6RNS - chains A and B; structure by X-ray diffraction, 2.69 A resolution.

# Chain A
Name: Gem-associated protein 5
From: Homo sapiens
UniProt: Q8TEQ6 (GEMI5_HUMAN); residues 845-1096 here = UniProt positions 845-1096
Sequence (252 residues; numbered 845 to 1096; the number before each row is that of its first residue):
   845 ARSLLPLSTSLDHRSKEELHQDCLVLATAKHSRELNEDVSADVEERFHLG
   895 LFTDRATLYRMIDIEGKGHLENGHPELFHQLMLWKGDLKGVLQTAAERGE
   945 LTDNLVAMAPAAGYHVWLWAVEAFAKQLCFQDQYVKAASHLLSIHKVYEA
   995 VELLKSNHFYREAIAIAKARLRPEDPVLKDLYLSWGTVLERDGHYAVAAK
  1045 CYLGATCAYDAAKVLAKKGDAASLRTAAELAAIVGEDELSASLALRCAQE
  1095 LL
Not modelled in the structure: 879-886, 1096
Swiss-Prot annotation at these positions:
  - modified residue: Ser-847 (Phosphoserine)
  - natural variant: His-913 (H913R: In NEDCAM), His-923 (H923P: In NEDCAM; uncertain significance), Leu-925 (L925F: In NEDCAM; uncertain significance), Tyr-958 (Y958H: In NEDCAM; uncertain significance), Ile-988 (I988F: In NEDCAM), Ser-1000 (S1000P: In NEDCAM; uncertain significance), Ala-1007 (A1007T: In NEDCAM; uncertain significance), Asp-1019 (D1019E: In NEDCAM; uncertain significance), Leu-1068 (L1068P: In NEDCAM)
What the authors report for this chain:
  - mutagenesis - A951E: decreased binding to Gem-associated protein 5 (chain A)
  - mutagenesis - A951E (10-fold): decreased binding to Gemin5
  - mutagenesis - A951E: decreased stability

# Chain B
Name: Gem-associated protein 5
From: Homo sapiens
UniProt: Q8TEQ6 (GEMI5_HUMAN); residue numbers follow UniProt; this construct covers 845-876, 887-1096
Sequence (252 residues; row label = number of the first residue in the row; note: 8 numbers in that range are skipped by the numbering (no residue carries them; nothing is unmodelled there); a row labelled like 885A-885D holds insertion residues (885A, then the next letters in order)):
   845 ARSLLPLSTSLDHRSKEELHQDCLVLATAKHS
   885 R
885A-885D ELNE
   886 D
886A-886D VSAD
   887 VEERFHLGLFTDRATLYRMIDIEGKGHLENGHPELFHQLMLWKGDLKGVL
   937 QTAAERGELTDNLVAMAPAAGYHVWLWAVEAFAKQLCFQDQYVKAASHLL
   987 SIHKVYEAVELLKSNHFYREAIAIAKARLRPEDPVLKDLYLSWGTVLERD
  1037 GHYAVAAKCYLGATCAYDAAKVLAKKGDAASLRTAAELAAIVGEDELSAS
  1087 LALRCAQELL
Not modelled in the structure: 885A-885D, 886A-886D
Swiss-Prot annotation at these positions:
  - modified residue: Ser-847 (Phosphoserine)
  - natural variant: His-913 (H913R: In NEDCAM), His-923 (H923P: In NEDCAM; uncertain significance), Leu-925 (L925F: In NEDCAM; uncertain significance), Tyr-958 (Y958H: In NEDCAM; uncertain significance), Ile-988 (I988F: In NEDCAM), Ser-1000 (S1000P: In NEDCAM; uncertain significance), Ala-1007 (A1007T: In NEDCAM; uncertain significance), Asp-1019 (D1019E: In NEDCAM; uncertain significance), Leu-1068 (L1068P: In NEDCAM)
What the authors report for this chain:
  - mutagenesis - A951E: decreased binding to another copy of this molecule
  - mutagenesis - A951E (10-fold): decreased binding to Gemin5
  - mutagenesis - A951E: decreased stability

# Chain A / chain B interface
Residue-residue contacts (146):
  Leu-848(A) with Val-979(B), hydrophobic
  Leu-849(A) with Arg-1005(B)
  Thr-853(A) with Arg-1005(B), hydrogen bond
  Asp-856(A) with Arg-1005(B), salt bridge; Lys-1044(B), salt bridge
  His-857(A) with Arg-1005(B)
  Lys-860(A) with Lys-1062(B)
  Leu-863(A) with Ala-1040(B), hydrophobic; Val-1041(B), hydrophobic
  His-864(A) with Leu-1059(B); Ala-1066(B); Ser-1067(B); Thr-1070(B)
  Asp-866(A) with Lys-1044(B), salt bridge
  Cys-867(A) with Ala-1040(B); Ala-1043(B), hydrophobic; Lys-1044(B); Leu-1047(B)
  Leu-868(A) with Thr-1070(B); Glu-1073(B)
  Leu-870(A) with Lys-1044(B); Leu-1047(B), hydrophobic
  Ala-871(A) with Ile-1077(B)
  Thr-872(A) with Ile-1077(B)
  Lys-874(A) with Leu-1047(B)
  His-875(A) with Val-1078(B), hydrogen bond (side chain-backbone)
  Gly-894(A) with Lys-1012(B)
  Leu-895(A) with Arg-1005(B); Ile-1008(B), hydrophobic; Ala-1009(B); Lys-1012(B); Tyr-1026(B), hydrogen bond (backbone-side chain)
  Phe-896(A) with Tyr-1026(B); Trp-1029(B), hydrophobic; Lys-1044(B); Cys-1045(B); Gly-1048(B)
  Thr-897(A) with Lys-1012(B), hydrogen bond (backbone-side chain)
  Asp-898(A) with Lys-1012(B)
  Arg-899(A) with Lys-1012(B), hydrogen bond (side chain-backbone); Ala-1013(B), hydrogen bond (side chain-backbone); Arg-1014(B); Leu-1015(B), hydrogen bond (side chain-backbone)
  Leu-902(A) with Ala-1009(B); Lys-1012(B); Ala-1013(B), hydrophobic
  Tyr-903(A) with Ala-1013(B), hydrogen bond (side chain-backbone)
  Gln-924(A) with Val-979(B); Ser-983(B), hydrogen bond
  Leu-927(A) with Ser-983(B); Arg-1014(B), hydrogen bond (backbone-side chain)
  Trp-928(A) with Ser-983(B); Leu-986(B); Glu-1006(B); Ile-1010(B); Ala-1013(B); Arg-1014(B), hydrogen bond (backbone-side chain)
  Gly-930(A) with Arg-1014(B)
  Asp-947(A) with Asp-947(B); Asn-948(B); Ala-951(B)
  Asn-948(A) with Asp-947(B); Lys-980(B); His-984(B)
  Val-950(A) with Ala-951(B), hydrophobic
  Ala-951(A) with Asp-947(B); Val-950(B), hydrophobic; Ala-951(B), hydrophobic; Trp-961(B), hydrogen bond (backbone-side chain)
  Met-952(A) with Ser-987(B)
  Pro-954(A) with Pro-954(B), hydrophobic; Tyr-958(B); Trp-961(B)
  Ala-955(A) with Trp-961(B); Ser-987(B); His-989(B), hydrogen bond (backbone-side chain)
  Tyr-958(A) with Pro-954(B), hydrogen bond (side chain-backbone); Gly-957(B); Tyr-958(B)
  Trp-961(A) with Ala-951(B), hydrogen bond (side chain-backbone); Pro-954(B); Ala-955(B)
  Val-979(A) with Trp-928(B), hydrophobic
  Lys-980(A) with Asn-948(B)
  Ser-983(A) with Trp-928(B); Met-952(B)
  His-984(A) with Asn-948(B), hydrogen bond; Met-952(B)
  Leu-986(A) with Trp-928(B)
  Ser-987(A) with Met-952(B); Ala-955(B)
  His-989(A) with Ala-955(B), hydrogen bond (side chain-backbone)
  Arg-1005(A) with Leu-849(B); Thr-853(B); Asp-856(B), salt bridge; Leu-895(B)
  Glu-1006(A) with Ser-847(B)
  Ile-1008(A) with Leu-895(B), hydrophobic
  Ala-1009(A) with Leu-895(B); Leu-902(B); Trp-928(B), hydrophobic
  Ile-1010(A) with Trp-928(B), hydrophobic
  Lys-1012(A) with Gly-894(B); Leu-895(B); Phe-896(B); Thr-897(B), hydrogen bond (side chain-backbone); Asp-898(B); Arg-899(B), hydrogen bond (backbone-side chain); Leu-902(B)
  Ala-1013(A) with Arg-899(B); Leu-902(B); Tyr-903(B), hydrogen bond (backbone-side chain); Trp-928(B)
  Arg-1014(A) with Leu-927(B), hydrogen bond (side chain-backbone); Trp-928(B), hydrogen bond (side chain-backbone)
  Leu-1015(A) with Arg-899(B), hydrogen bond (backbone-side chain)
  Tyr-1026(A) with Leu-895(B), hydrogen bond (side chain-backbone); Phe-896(B)
  Ala-1040(A) with Leu-863(B), hydrophobic; Cys-867(B)
  Val-1041(A) with Leu-863(B), hydrophobic
  Ala-1043(A) with Cys-867(B), hydrophobic
  Lys-1044(A) with Asp-856(B), salt bridge; Leu-863(B); Asp-866(B), salt bridge; Cys-867(B); Leu-870(B); Phe-896(B)
  Leu-1047(A) with Cys-867(B); Leu-870(B), hydrophobic; Lys-874(B)
  Gly-1048(A) with Lys-874(B); Phe-896(B)
  Leu-1059(A) with His-864(B)
  Lys-1062(A) with Lys-860(B)
  Asp-1064(A) with Lys-860(B), salt bridge
  Ser-1067(A) with Lys-860(B), hydrogen bond; His-864(B)
  Thr-1070(A) with His-864(B); Leu-868(B)
  Glu-1073(A) with Leu-868(B)
  Leu-1074(A) with Leu-868(B)
  Ile-1077(A) with Ala-871(B); Thr-872(B); His-875(B)
  Val-1078(A) with His-875(B), hydrogen bond (backbone-side chain)
Interface residues without a listed pair, chain A (77 interface residues in all): Ser-847, Ser-852, Leu-893, Arg-1016, Trp-1029, Cys-1045, Thr-1050, Ala-1066
Interface residues without a listed pair, chain B (77 interface residues in all): Leu-848, His-857, Leu-893, Lys-929, Gly-930, Val-965, Arg-1016, Thr-1050, Leu-1074

# In short
The chain A/chain B interface involves 77 residues from each chain, with 26 hydrogen bonds and 7 salt bridges.
Polar pairs include Asp-856(A)/Arg-1005(B), Asp-856(A)/Lys-1044(B) and Asp-866(A)/Lys-1044(B). From the paper:
A951E of chain A reduces binding to Gem-associated protein 5 (chain A); A951E of chain A reduces binding to
Gemin5.
Both chains are Gem-associated protein 5 (Homo sapiens). Entry 6RNS (Crystal structure of the dimerization
domain of Gemin5 at 2.7 A) was determined by X-ray diffraction together with 6RNQ from the same study.
